PDB entry 7QZ6 | X-ray diffraction, 2.15 A resolution | chains A and B

Chain A (and B):
Molecule: Transcriptional regulator, PadR-like family
Source organism: Lactococcus cremoris
Notes: engineered mutation(s): W67 and W96 are replaced by 5-fluoroTrp; chain B of this document is another copy of the same molecule, construct and numbering; everything in this record applies to it too
UniProtKB: A2RI36 (A2RI36_LACLM); residues 1-116 here = UniProt positions 1-116
Sequence (122 residues; row label = number of the first residue in the row):
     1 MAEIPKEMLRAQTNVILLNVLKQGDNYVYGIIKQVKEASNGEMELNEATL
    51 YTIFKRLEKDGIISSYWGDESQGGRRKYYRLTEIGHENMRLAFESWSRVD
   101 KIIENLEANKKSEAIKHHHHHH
Not modelled in the structure: 1-4, 69-72, 113-122 (chain B: 1-4, 70-73, 113-122)
Modified / non-standard residues: W67 (fluorotryptophane; FTR); W96 (fluorotryptophane; FTR)
Differences from the reference sequence: expression tag (117-122)
Small-molecule neighbours: daunomycin (DM1): M8, A11, V15, N19, A92, F93, W96

Chain A / chain B interface:
Contacting residue pairs (35):
  M8(A) with W96(B)
  Q12(A) with S95(B), hydrogen bond; W96(B); V99(B)
  V15(A) with W96(B); I103(B), hydrophobic
  I16(A) with I102(B), hydrophobic
  N19(A) with I103(B)
  V20(A) with L106(B), hydrophobic
  Q23(A) with L106(B); E107(B); K110(B)
  Q34(A) with L106(B)
  A38(A) with I102(B); N105(B), hydrogen bond (backbone-side chain); L106(B), hydrophobic
  S39(A) with I102(B)
  S95(A) with Q12(B), hydrogen bond
  W96(A) with M8(B); Q12(B); V15(B)
  V99(A) with Q12(B); I16(B), hydrophobic
  I102(A) with A38(B); S39(B)
  I103(A) with N19(B)
  N105(A) with A38(B), hydrogen bond (side chain-backbone); N40(B)
  L106(A) with V20(B), hydrophobic; Q34(B); A38(B)
  E107(A) with Q23(B)
  N109(A) with E37(B); A38(B)
  K110(A) with Q23(B)
Other interface residues (no listed pair), chain A (28 interface residues in all): A11, E37, N40, E42, M43, N88, A92, R98
Other interface residues (no listed pair), chain B (29 interface residues in all): P5, A11, V35, E42, M43, A92, R98, N109

Overview:
28 residues of chain A and 29 residues of chain B are in contact, with 4 hydrogen bonds. Polar contacts
include Q12(A)-S95(B) and A38(A)-N105(B). Chain A binds daunomycin.
Both chains are Transcriptional regulator, PadR-like family (Lactococcus cremoris). Entry 7QZ6
(Transcriptional regulator LmrR with bound daunomycin and with Trp-67 and Trp-96 replaced by 5-fluoroTrp) was
determined by X-ray diffraction (same publication as 7QZ7, 7QZ8 and 7QZ9).
